6CIT - chains A and B of the 4 polymer chains in the assembly; structure by X-ray diffraction, 2.03 A resolution.

# Chain A
Molecule: GTP-binding nuclear protein Ran
Organism: Homo sapiens
UniProt: P62826 (RAN_HUMAN); residue numbers follow UniProt; this construct covers 1-216
Amino-acid sequence (237 residues; row label = number of the first residue in the row; numbers below 1 keep their minus sign (Met-20 is residue -20)):
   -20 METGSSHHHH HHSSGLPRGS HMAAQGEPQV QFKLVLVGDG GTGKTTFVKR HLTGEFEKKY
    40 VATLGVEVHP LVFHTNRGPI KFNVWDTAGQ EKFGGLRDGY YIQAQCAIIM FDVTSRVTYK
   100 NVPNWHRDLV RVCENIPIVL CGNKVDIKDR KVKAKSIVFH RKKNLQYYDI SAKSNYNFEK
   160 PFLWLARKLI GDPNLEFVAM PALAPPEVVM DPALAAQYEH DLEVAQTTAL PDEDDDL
Not modelled in the structure: -20 to 8, 188-189
Construct notes: expression tag (-20 to 0)
UniProt features mapped onto this chain:
  - region: Lys37 to Val45 (Switch-I), Gly68 to Gln84 (Switch-II), Asp211 to Leu216 (Interaction with RANBP1)
  - binding site (GTP): Asp18 to Thr25, Glu36 to Thr42, Gly68, Asn122 to Asp125, Ser150 to Lys152
  - site: Gln69 (Essential for GTP hydrolysis)
  - modified residue: Ala2 (N-acetylalanine), Thr24 (Phosphothreonine), Lys37 (N6-acetyllysine), Lys60 (N6-acetyllysine), Lys71 (N6-acetyllysine), Lys99 (N6-acetyllysine), Lys134 (N6-acetyllysine), Lys159 (N6-acetyllysine)
  - cross-link (Glycyl lysine isopeptide (Lys-Gly)): Lys71 (interchain with G-Cter in SUMO2), Lys152 (interchain with G-Cter in SUMO2)
  - mutagenesis: Gly19 (G19V: Blocks DNA replication; when associated with L-69), Thr24 (T24L: Has low binding affinity for GTP and GDP. Almost completely abolishes interaction with BIRC5; T24N: Has low binding affinity for GTP and GDP. Decreases nuclear import of proteins and RNA ...), Thr25 (T25A: Minor effect on the interaction with the alpha phosphate group of bound GTP), Lys37 (K37Q: Mimics acetylation; enhances the nuclear export of RELA/p65; K37R: Decreased acetylation), Tyr39 (Y39A: Abolishes steric hindrance that traps the essential Q-69 in an unreactive position, and causes slow GTP hydrolysis in wild-type ...), Gln69 (Q69L: Strongly decreased GTPase activity. Probably locked in the GTP-bound form. Loss of interaction with NUTF2. Decreases nuclear location and leads to cytoplasmic location during interphase ...), Glu70 (E70A: Strongly decreases the relase of bound GDP), Arg76 (R76E: Probable loss of interaction with NUTF2. Loss of transport to the nucleus), Lys134 (K134Q: Loss of normal mitotic chromosome segregation and defective mitotic spindle orientation; K134R: Loss of normal mitotic chromosome segregation and formation of sister chromatid bridges), Asp211 to Leu216 (No effect on GTPase activity. Abolishes interaction with RANBP1)
Metal / ion sites: Mg2+: Thr24, Thr42 (together with GMP-PNP)
Ligand contacts: GMP-PNP: Asp18, Gly19, Gly20, Thr21, Gly22, Lys23, Thr24, Thr25, Phe35, Glu36, Lys37, Lys38, Tyr39, Val40, Ala41, Thr42, Asp65, Thr66, Ala67, Gly68, Gln69, Asn122, Lys123, Asp125, Ile126, Ser150, Ala151, Lys152

# Chain B
Molecule: Ran-specific GTPase-activating protein 1
Organism: Saccharomyces cerevisiae
UniProt: P41920 (YRB1_YEAST); numbering as in UniProt (aligned over 62-201)
Amino-acid sequence (143 residues; numbered 59 to 201; the number before each row is that of its first residue):
    59 GGSDIHFEPV VHLEKVDVKT MEEDEEVLYK VRAKLFRFDA DAKEWKERGT GDCKFLKNKK
   119 TNKVRILMRR DKTLKICANH IIAPEYTLKP NVGSDRSWVY ACTADIAEGE AEAFTFAIRF
   179 GSKENADKFK EEFEKAQEIN KKA
Not modelled in the structure: 59-62, 70-77
Construct notes: expression tag (59-61)

# How chain A and chain B interact
Pairs across the interface (90; chain A residue first):
  Arg29(A) with Glu105(B), salt bridge
  Thr32(A) with Glu105(B); Arg106(B); Arg128(B), hydrogen bond (backbone-side chain)
  Gly33(A) with Glu105(B); Arg106(B); Arg128(B)
  Glu34(A) with Arg95(B), salt bridge; Lys104(B), salt bridge; Glu105(B), hydrogen bond (backbone-backbone)
  Leu50(A) with Lys133(B)
  Val51(A) with Lys133(B), hydrogen bond (backbone-side chain)
  Phe52(A) with Lys133(B)
  Phe157(A) with Thr131(B)
  Glu158(A) with Lys130(B)
  Ala178(A) with Arg127(B); Leu132(B)
  Met179(A) with Thr78(B); Arg127(B), hydrogen bond (backbone-side chain); Lys133(B); Ile134(B), hydrogen bond (side chain-backbone)
  Pro180(A) with Thr78(B); Met79(B), hydrophobic; Ile134(B)
  Ala181(A) with Thr78(B), hydrogen bond (backbone-backbone); Met79(B); Arg123(B), hydrogen bond (backbone-side chain); Leu125(B), hydrophobic; Arg127(B); Ile134(B), hydrophobic
  Leu182(A) with Met79(B), hydrophobic; Arg123(B), hydrogen bond (backbone-side chain); Asn137(B), hydrogen bond (backbone-side chain); Ile164(B)
  Ala183(A) with Ile164(B)
  Pro184(A) with Arg123(B); Asn137(B); His138(B); Ile139(B); Ile164(B), hydrophobic
  Pro185(A) with Ile139(B); Ala162(B), hydrophobic; Ile164(B)
  Glu186(A) with Lys121(B), salt bridge
  Val187(A) with Ala141(B), hydrophobic; Glu143(B); Thr161(B)
  Tyr197(A) with Ala171(B)
  Glu198(A) with Lys147(B), salt bridge
  Leu201(A) with Lys147(B); Val157(B), hydrophobic
  Val203(A) with Phe96(B), hydrophobic
  Ala204(A) with Phe96(B), hydrophobic; Trp103(B), hydrogen bond (backbone-side chain); Asn149(B), hydrogen bond (backbone-side chain); Thr173(B)
  Gln205(A) with Lys147(B), hydrogen bond; Pro148(B); Asn149(B), hydrogen bond (backbone-side chain); Val150(B), hydrogen bond (backbone-backbone)
  Thr206(A) with Val150(B)
  Thr207(A) with Phe96(B); Lys101(B); Trp103(B), hydrogen bond (backbone-side chain); Asn149(B), hydrogen bond (backbone-side chain)
  Ala208(A) with Trp103(B); Asn149(B); Val150(B)
  Leu209(A) with Trp103(B), hydrophobic; Asn149(B), hydrogen bond (backbone-side chain); Ser155(B); Ala175(B), hydrophobic; Arg177(B)
  Pro210(A) with Phe94(B); Trp103(B); Arg177(B), hydrogen bond (backbone-side chain)
  Asp211(A) with Arg177(B), hydrogen bond (backbone-side chain)
  Glu212(A) with Gly151(B); Ser152(B), hydrogen bond; Arg154(B), salt bridge; Arg177(B), salt bridge
  Asp214(A) with Arg154(B), hydrogen bond (backbone-side chain)
  Asp215(A) with Arg154(B), hydrogen bond (backbone-side chain); Gly179(B)
  Leu216(A) with Lys92(B); Thr108(B); Arg154(B); Arg177(B), hydrogen bond (backbone-side chain); Phe178(B); Gly179(B)
Also at the interface, not in a pair above, chain A (41 interface residues in all): His30, Phe35, Phe176, Val177, Asp200, Asp213
Also at the interface, not in a pair above, chain B (56 interface residues in all): Glu80, Arg90, Ala91, Glu102, Gly107, Asp129, Tyr144, Tyr158, Ala159, Ala165, Ala169

# Overview
Chain A and chain B form an interface of 41 and 56 residues respectively; the contacts include 23 hydrogen
bonds and 7 salt bridges. Polar contacts include Arg29(A)-Glu105(B), Glu34(A)-Arg95(B) and Glu34(A)-Lys104(B).
Chain A binds GMP-PNP.
Here chain A is GTP-binding nuclear protein Ran (Homo sapiens) and chain B is Ran-specific GTPase-activating
protein 1 (Saccharomyces cerevisiae). Entry 6CIT (Crystal Structure of MVM NS2 NES Peptide in complex with
CRM1-Ran-RanBP1) was determined by X-ray diffraction.
